PDB entry 8P3W | electron microscopy, 3.53 A resolution | chains A and E of the 8 polymer chains in the assembly

== Chain A ==
Protein: Glutamate receptor 1 flip isoform
From: Rattus norvegicus
UniProtKB: P19490 (GRIA1_RAT), isoform P19490-2; the construct has insertions or renumbered stretches relative to UniProt, so the offset changes along the chain: -25 to -7 = UniProt 1-19; 2-889 = UniProt 20-907
Chain sequence (915 residues; each row starts with the number of its first residue; numbers below 1 keep their minus sign (Met-25 is residue -25)):
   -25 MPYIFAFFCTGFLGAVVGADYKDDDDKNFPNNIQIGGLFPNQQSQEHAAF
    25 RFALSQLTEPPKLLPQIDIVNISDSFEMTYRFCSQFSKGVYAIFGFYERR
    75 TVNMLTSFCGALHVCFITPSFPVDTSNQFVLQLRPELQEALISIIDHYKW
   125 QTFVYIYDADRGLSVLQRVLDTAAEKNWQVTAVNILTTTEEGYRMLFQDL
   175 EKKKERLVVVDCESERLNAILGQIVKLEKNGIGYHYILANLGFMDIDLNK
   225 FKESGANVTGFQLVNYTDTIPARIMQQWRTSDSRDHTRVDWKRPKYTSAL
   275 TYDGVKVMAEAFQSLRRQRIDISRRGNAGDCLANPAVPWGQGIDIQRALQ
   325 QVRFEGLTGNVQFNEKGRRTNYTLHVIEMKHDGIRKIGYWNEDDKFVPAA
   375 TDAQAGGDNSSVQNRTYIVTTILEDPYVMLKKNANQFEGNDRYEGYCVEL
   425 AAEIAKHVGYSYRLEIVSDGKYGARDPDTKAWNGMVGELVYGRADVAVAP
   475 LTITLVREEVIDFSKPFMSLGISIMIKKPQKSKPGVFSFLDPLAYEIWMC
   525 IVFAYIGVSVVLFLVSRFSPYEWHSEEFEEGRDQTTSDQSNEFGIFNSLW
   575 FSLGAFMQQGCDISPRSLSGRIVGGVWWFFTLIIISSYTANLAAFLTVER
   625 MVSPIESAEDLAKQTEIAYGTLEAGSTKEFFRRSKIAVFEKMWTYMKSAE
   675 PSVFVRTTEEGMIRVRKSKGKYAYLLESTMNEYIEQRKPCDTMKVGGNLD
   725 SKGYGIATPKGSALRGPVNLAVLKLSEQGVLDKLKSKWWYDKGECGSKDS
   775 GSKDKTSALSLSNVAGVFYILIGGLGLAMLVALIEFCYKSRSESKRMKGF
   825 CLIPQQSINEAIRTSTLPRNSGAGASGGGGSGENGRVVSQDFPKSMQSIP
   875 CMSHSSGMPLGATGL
Not modelled in the structure: -25 to 388, 503-505, 548-565, 768-780, 816-889
Differences from the reference sequence: insertion (-6 to 1)
Curated features (UniProtKB/Swiss-Prot):
  - motif: Ala886 to Leu889 (PDZ-binding)
  - binding site (L-glutamate): Pro474, Thr476, Arg481, Ser650, Thr651, Glu701
  - modified residue (Phosphoserine): Ser627, Ser692, Ser831, Ser845
  - lipidation (S-palmitoyl cysteine): Cys585, Cys811
  - glycosylation (N-linked (GlcNAc...) asparagine): Asn45, Asn231, Asn239, Asn345, Asn383, Asn388

== Chain E ==
Protein: Voltage-dependent calcium channel gamma-3 subunit
From: Rattus norvegicus
UniProtKB: Q8VHX0 (CCG3_RAT); residue numbers follow UniProt; this construct covers 2-315
Chain sequence (314 residues; row label = number of the first residue in the row):
     2 RMCDRGIQMLITTVGAFAAFSLMTIAVGTDYWLYSRGVCRTKSTSDNETS
    52 RKNEEVMTHSGLWRTCCLEGAFRGVCKKIDHFPEDADYEQDTAEYLLRAV
   102 RASSVFPILSVTLLFFGGLCVAASEFHRSRHSVILSAGIFFVSAGLSNII
   152 GIIVYISANAGDPGQRDSKKSYSYGWSFYFGAFSFIIAEIVGVVAVHIYI
   202 EKHQQLRARSHSELLKKSTFARLPPYRYRFRRRSSSRSTEPRSRDLSPIS
   252 KGFHTIPSTDISMFTLSRDPSKLTMGTLLNSDRDHAFLQFHNSTPKEFKE
   302 SLHNNPANRRTTPV
Not modelled in the structure: 2-4, 42-54, 85-91, 163-171, 210-315
Disulfide bonds: Cys40-Cys68, Cys67-Cys77
Curated features (UniProtKB/Swiss-Prot):
  - modified residue: Ser248 (Phosphoserine)

== Interface between chain A and chain E ==
Pairs across the interface (9):
  Lys507(A) with Glu95(E)
  Leu785(A) with Ile157(E), hydrophobic
  Ser786(A) with Ser158(E), hydrogen bond; Ala161(E)
  Phe792(A) with Ile154(E), hydrophobic
  Tyr793(A) with Ile154(E), hydrophobic; Val155(E)
  Ile796(A) with Ile151(E), hydrophobic
  Met803(A) with Leu147(E), hydrophobic
Other interface residues (no listed pair), chain A (9 interface residues in all): Ala789, Leu799
Other interface residues (no listed pair), chain E (11 interface residues in all): Val143, Ser144, Ile150

== In short ==
9 residues of chain A and 11 residues of chain E are in contact, with 1 hydrogen bond. The hydrogen-bonded
pair is Ser786(A)-Ser158(E). Curated annotation (UniProt) lists 6 L-glutamate-binding residues on chain A.
Here chain A is Glutamate receptor 1 flip isoform and chain E is Voltage-dependent calcium channel gamma-3
subunit, both from Rattus norvegicus. Entry 8P3W (Homomeric GluA1 in tandem with TARP gamma-3, desensitized
conformation 4) was determined by electron microscopy together with 8C1P, 8C1Q, 8C1R, 8C1S, 8C2H, 8C2I and 9
further entries from the same study.
